Entry 3NBA (X-ray diffraction, 2.68 A resolution); this record covers chains A and C.

Chain A (and C):
Name: Phosphopantetheine adenylyltransferase
From: Mycobacterium tuberculosis
Notes: EC 2.7.7.3; chain C of this document is another copy of the same molecule, construct and numbering; everything in this record applies to it too
Reference sequence: P0A530 (COAD_MYCTU); residues 1-157 here = UniProt positions 1-157
Sequence (177 residues; row label = number of the first residue in the row; numbers below 1 keep their minus sign (Met-19 is residue -19)):
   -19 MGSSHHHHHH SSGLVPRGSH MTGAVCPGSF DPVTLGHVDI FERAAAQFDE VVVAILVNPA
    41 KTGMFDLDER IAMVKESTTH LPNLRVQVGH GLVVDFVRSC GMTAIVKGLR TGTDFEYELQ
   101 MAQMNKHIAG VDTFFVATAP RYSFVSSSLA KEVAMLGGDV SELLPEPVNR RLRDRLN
Disordered / not traced: -19 to 0, 157
Sequence notes: expression tag (-19 to 0)
Residues lining bound ligands: AMP-CPP (APC; diphosphomethylphosphonic acid adenosyl ester): Pro7, Gly8, Ser9, Phe10, Asp11, Gly16, His17, Ile20, Lys87, Gly88, Leu89, Arg90, Thr118, Tyr122, Val125, Ser126, Ser127, Ser128

How chain A and chain C interact:
Residue-residue contacts (46; chain A residue first):
  Thr2(A) - Thr2(C)
  Thr2(A) - Gln27(C)
  Thr2(A) - Asp29(C)
  Arg23(A) - Lys106(C)
  Arg23(A) - Asp112(C)  salt bridge
  Arg23(A) - Phe114(C)
  Gln27(A) - Thr2(C)
  Gln27(A) - Gly3(C)
  Gln27(A) - Phe28(C)
  Gln27(A) - Thr83(C)  hydrogen bond
  Gln27(A) - Ala84(C)
  Gln27(A) - Phe114(C)
  Asp29(A) - Thr2(C)
  Thr83(A) - Gln27(C)  hydrogen bond
  Ala84(A) - Gln27(C)
  Leu89(A) - Phe95(C)  hydrophobic
  Arg90(A) - Leu99(C)
  Thr91(A) - Phe95(C)
  Gly92(A) - Gly92(C)
  Gly92(A) - Phe95(C)
  Gly92(A) - Glu96(C)
  Phe95(A) - Leu89(C)  hydrophobic
  Phe95(A) - Arg90(C)
  Phe95(A) - Thr91(C)
  Phe95(A) - Gly92(C)
  Glu96(A) - Gly92(C)
  Leu99(A) - Arg90(C)
  Leu99(A) - Ala117(C)  hydrophobic
  Gln103(A) - Thr118(C)
  Gln103(A) - Pro120(C)
  Lys106(A) - Arg23(C)
  Asp112(A) - Arg23(C)  salt bridge
  Thr113(A) - Phe115(C)
  Thr113(A) - Val116(C)
  Phe114(A) - Arg23(C)
  Phe114(A) - Gln27(C)
  Phe114(A) - Phe115(C)
  Phe114(A) - Val116(C)  hydrophobic
  Phe115(A) - Thr113(C)
  Phe115(A) - Phe114(C)
  Phe115(A) - Phe115(C)  hydrogen bond (backbone-backbone)
  Val116(A) - Thr113(C)
  Val116(A) - Phe114(C)  hydrophobic
  Ala117(A) - Leu99(C)  hydrophobic
  Thr118(A) - Gln103(C)
  Pro120(A) - Gln103(C)
Other interface residues (no listed pair), chain A (27 interface residues in all): Gly3, Ala24, Phe28, Ala119
Other interface residues (no listed pair), chain C (26 interface residues in all): Ala119

Overview:
27 residues of chain A face 26 of chain C across their interface, with 3 hydrogen bonds and 2 salt bridges.
Polar pairs include Arg23(A)-Asp112(C), Gln27(A)-Thr83(C) and Phe115(A)-Phe115(C). Ligands of chain A:
AMP-CPP.
Both chains are Phosphopantetheine adenylyltransferase (Mycobacterium tuberculosis). Entry 3NBA
(Phosphopantetheine Adenylyltranferase from Mycobacterium tuberculosis in complex with
adenosine-5'-[(alpha,beta)-methyleno]triphosphate (AMPCPP)) was determined by X-ray diffraction (same
publication as 3NBK).
